PDB entry 4FJN | X-ray diffraction, 1.98 A resolution | chains A and P of the 3 polymer chains in the assembly

Chain A:
Molecule: DNA polymerase
Source organism: Enterobacteria phage RB69
Notes: EC 2.7.7.7
UniProt: Q38087 (DPOL_BPR69); residue numbers follow UniProt; this construct covers 1-903
Amino-acid sequence (903 residues; row label = number of the first residue in the row):
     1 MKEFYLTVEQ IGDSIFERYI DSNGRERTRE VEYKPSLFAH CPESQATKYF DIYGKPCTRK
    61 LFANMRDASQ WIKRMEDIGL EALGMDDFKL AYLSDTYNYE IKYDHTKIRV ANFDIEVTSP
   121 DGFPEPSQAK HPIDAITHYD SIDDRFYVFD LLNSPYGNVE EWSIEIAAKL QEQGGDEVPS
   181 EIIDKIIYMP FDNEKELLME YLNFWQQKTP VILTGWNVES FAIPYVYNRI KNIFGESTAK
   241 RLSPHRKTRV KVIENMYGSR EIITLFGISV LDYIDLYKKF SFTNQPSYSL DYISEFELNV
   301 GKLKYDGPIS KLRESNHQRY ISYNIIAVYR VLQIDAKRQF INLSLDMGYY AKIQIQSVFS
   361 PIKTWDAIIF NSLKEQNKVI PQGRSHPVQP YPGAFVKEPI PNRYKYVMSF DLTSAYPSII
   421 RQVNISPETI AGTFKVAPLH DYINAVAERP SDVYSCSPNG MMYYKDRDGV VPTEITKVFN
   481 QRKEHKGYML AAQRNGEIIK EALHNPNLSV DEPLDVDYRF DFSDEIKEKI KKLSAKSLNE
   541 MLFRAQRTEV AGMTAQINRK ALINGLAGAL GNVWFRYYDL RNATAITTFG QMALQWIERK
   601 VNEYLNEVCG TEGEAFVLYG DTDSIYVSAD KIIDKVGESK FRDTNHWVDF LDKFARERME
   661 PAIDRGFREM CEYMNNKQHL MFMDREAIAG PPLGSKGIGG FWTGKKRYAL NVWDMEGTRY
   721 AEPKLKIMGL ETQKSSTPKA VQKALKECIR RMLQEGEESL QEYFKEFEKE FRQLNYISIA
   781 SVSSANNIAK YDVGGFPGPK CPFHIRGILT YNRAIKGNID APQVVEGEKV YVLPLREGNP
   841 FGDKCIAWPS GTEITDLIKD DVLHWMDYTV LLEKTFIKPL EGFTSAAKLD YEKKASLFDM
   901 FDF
Disordered / not traced: 901-903
Sequence notes: engineered mutation Ala222 (Asp in Q38087), Ala327 (Asp in Q38087), Ala415 (Leu in Q38087), Ala561 (Leu in Q38087), Gly565 (Ser in Q38087), Ala567 (Tyr in Q38087)
Ion coordination: Ca2+ site 1 near Glu116 (its only coordinating residue here); Ca2+ site 2: Asp411, Leu412, Asp623 (together with dTTP); Ca2+ site 3: Asn505, Asn507, Lys531; Ca2+ site 4: Asp623 (together with dTTP); Ca2+ site 5 near Glu716 (its only coordinating residue here)
Ligand contacts: dTTP (TTP): Asp411, Leu412, Thr413, Ser414, Ala415, Tyr416, Pro417, Arg482, Lys486, Lys560, Asn564, Thr622, Asp623
UniProt features mapped onto this chain:
  - region: Thr248 to Thr264 (Beta hairpin), Lys705 to Tyr708 (Binding of DNA in B-conformation), Leu897 to Phe903 (Interaction with the polymerase clamp)
  - binding site (Mg(2+)): Asp114, Glu116, Asp411, Leu412, Asp623
  - binding site (substrate): Ser414, Tyr416, Arg482, Lys560
  - site: Asp621 (Optimization of metal coordination by the polymerase active site), Lys706 (Optimization of metal coordination by the polymerase active site), Asp714 (Essential for viral replication)
  - mutagenesis: Asp621 (D621A: Drastic decrease in the efficiency of incorporation of dGMP), Lys706 (K706A: Almost complete loss of polymerase activity), Asp714 (D714A: Complete loss of viral replication)
Reported in the primary citation:
  - binding site for DNA template: Phe359

Chain P:
Molecule: DNA primer
Sequence (13 nucleotides; each row starts with the number of its first residue):
   103 GCGGACTGCT TAC
Modified residues: DOC (2',3'-dideoxycytidine-5'-monophosphate) at position 115

Interface between chain A and chain P:
Residue-residue contacts (25):
  Asn284(A) - DT112(P)  phosphate contact
  Asn284(A) - DT113(P)  hydrogen bond to the phosphate
  Asp621(A) - DOC_115(P)  phosphate contact
  Thr622(A) - DOC_115(P)  sugar contact
  Tyr626(A) - DOC_115(P)  phosphate contact
  Lys706(A) - DA114(P)  hydrogen bond to the base
  Tyr708(A) - DOC_115(P)  hydrogen bond to the phosphate
  Met728(A) - DA114(P)  phosphate contact
  Met728(A) - DOC_115(P)  phosphate contact
  Gly729(A) - DT113(P)  phosphate contact
  Gly729(A) - DA114(P)  hydrogen bond to the phosphate
  Gln733(A) - DT113(P)  phosphate contact
  Gln733(A) - DA114(P)  phosphate contact
  Lys734(A) - DT113(P)  phosphate contact
  Ser735(A) - DT112(P)  phosphate contact
  Ser735(A) - DT113(P)  hydrogen bond to the phosphate
  Ser783(A) - DC111(P)  sugar contact
  Ser783(A) - DT112(P)  phosphate contact
  Ser784(A) - DC111(P)  phosphate contact
  Ser784(A) - DT112(P)  hydrogen bond to the phosphate
  Asn786(A) - DC111(P)  hydrogen bond to the phosphate
  Tyr791(A) - DT109(P)  hydrogen bond to the phosphate
  Tyr791(A) - DG110(P)  hydrogen bond to the phosphate
  His804(A) - DG110(P)  phosphate contact
  His804(A) - DC111(P)  salt bridge to the phosphate
Interface residues without a listed pair, chain A (24 interface residues in all): Asp623, Ile727, Ser736, Val782, Ala785, Lys800, Pro802, Lys829

Summary:
24 residues of chain A face 7 of chain P across their interface, with 9 hydrogen bonds and 1 salt bridge.
Polar contacts include Lys706(A)-DA114(P), Asn284(A)-DT113(P) and Tyr708(A)-DOC_115(P). Bound to chain A:
dTTP. From the paper: a binding site for DNA template at Phe359(A).
Chain A is DNA polymerase (Enterobacteria phage RB69) and chain P is DNA primer; the structure, RB69 DNA
polymerase ternary complex with dTTP/dA, was determined by X-ray diffraction together with 4FJ5, 4FJ7, 4FJ8,
4FJ9, 4FJG, 4FJH and 9 further entries from the same study.
